Entry 8EMA (electron microscopy, 8.20 A resolution (very low resolution: no residue pairs are listed; an interface is given only as per-side residue counts)); this record covers chains A and D of the 6 polymer chains in the assembly.

[Chain A]
Protein: Isoform 2 of Immunoglobulin heavy constant mu
Organism: Mus musculus
Reference sequence: chimeric construct of P06328, P01872-2: residues 1-117 from P06328 (HVM49_MOUSE) positions 1-117 (same numbers); residues 141-615 from P01872-2 positions 1-475 (UniProt number = residue number - 140)
Amino-acid sequence (615 residues; each row starts with the number of its first residue):
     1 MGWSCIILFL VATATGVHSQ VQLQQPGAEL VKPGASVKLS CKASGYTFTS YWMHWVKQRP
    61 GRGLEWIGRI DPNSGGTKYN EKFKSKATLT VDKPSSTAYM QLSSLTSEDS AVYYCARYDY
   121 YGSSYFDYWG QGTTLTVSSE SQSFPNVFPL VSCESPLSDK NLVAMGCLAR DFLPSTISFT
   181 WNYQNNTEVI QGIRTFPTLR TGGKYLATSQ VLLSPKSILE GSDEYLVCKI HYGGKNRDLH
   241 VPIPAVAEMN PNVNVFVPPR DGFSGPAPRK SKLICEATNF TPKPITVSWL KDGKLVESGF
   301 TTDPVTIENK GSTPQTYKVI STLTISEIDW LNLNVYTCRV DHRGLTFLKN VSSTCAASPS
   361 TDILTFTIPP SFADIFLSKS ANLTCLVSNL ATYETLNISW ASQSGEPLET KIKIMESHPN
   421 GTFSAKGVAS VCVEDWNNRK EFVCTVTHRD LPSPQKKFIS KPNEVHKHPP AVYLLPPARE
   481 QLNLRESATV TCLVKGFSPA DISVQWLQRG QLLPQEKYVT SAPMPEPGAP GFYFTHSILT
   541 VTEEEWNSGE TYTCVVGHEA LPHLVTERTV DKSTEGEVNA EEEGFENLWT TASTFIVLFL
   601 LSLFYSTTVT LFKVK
Disordered / not traced: 1-18
Sequence notes: conflict Ile-7 (Met in P06328), Val-11 (Ala in P06328); linker (118-140)
Swiss-Prot annotation at these positions:
  - region: Gln-20 to Thr-49 (Framework-1), Ser-50 to His-54 (Complementarity-determining-1), Trp-55 to Gly-68 (Framework-2), Arg-69 to Ser-85 (Complementarity-determining-2), Lys-86 to Arg-117 (Framework-3)
Disulfide bonds: Cys-41/Cys-115, Cys-167/Cys-228, Cys-275/Cys-338, Cys-385/Cys-444, Cys-492/Cys-554

[Chain D]
Protein: B-cell antigen receptor complex-associated protein beta chain
Organism: Mus musculus
Reference sequence: P15530 (CD79B_MOUSE); numbering as in UniProt (aligned over 1-228)
Amino-acid sequence (228 residues; row label = number of the first residue in the row):
     1 MATLVLSSMP CHWLLFLLLL FSGEPVPAMT SSDLPLNFQG SPCSQIWQHP RFAAKKRSSM
    61 VKFHCYTNHS GALTWFRKRG SQQPQELVSE EGRIVQTQNG SVYTLTIQNI QYEDNGIYFC
   121 KQKCDSANHN VTDSCGTELL VLGFSTLDQL KRRNTLKDGI ILIQTLLIIL FIIVPIFLLL
   181 DKDDGKAGME EDHTYEGLNI DQTATYEDIV TLRTGEVKWS VGEHPGQE
Disordered / not traced: 1-41, 185-228
Swiss-Prot annotation at these positions:
  - modified residue (Phosphotyrosine): Tyr-195, Tyr-206
  - glycosylation (N-linked (GlcNAc...) asparagine): Asn-68, Asn-99, Asn-130
Disulfide bonds: Cys-43/Cys-124, Cys-65/Cys-120

[Interface between chain A and chain D]
At this resolution (8 A) residue pairs are not listed: 12 residues of chain A and 13 of chain D lie at the interface.

[In short]
12 residues of chain A face 13 of chain D across their interface.
Here chain A is Isoform 2 of Immunoglobulin heavy constant mu and chain D is B-cell antigen receptor
complex-associated protein beta chain, both from Mus musculus. Entry 8EMA (mouse full length B cell receptor)
was determined by electron microscopy, deposited together with 8E4C.
